4IY9 - chain A; structure by X-ray diffraction, 2.10 A resolution.

Chain A:
Name: 30K protein 1
From: Bombyx mori
Reference sequence: H9J4F6 (H9J4F6_BOMMO); residues 1-239 here correspond to UniProt positions 18-256 (UniProt number = residue number + 17)
Chain sequence (239 residues; numbered 1 to 239; the number before each row is that of its first residue):
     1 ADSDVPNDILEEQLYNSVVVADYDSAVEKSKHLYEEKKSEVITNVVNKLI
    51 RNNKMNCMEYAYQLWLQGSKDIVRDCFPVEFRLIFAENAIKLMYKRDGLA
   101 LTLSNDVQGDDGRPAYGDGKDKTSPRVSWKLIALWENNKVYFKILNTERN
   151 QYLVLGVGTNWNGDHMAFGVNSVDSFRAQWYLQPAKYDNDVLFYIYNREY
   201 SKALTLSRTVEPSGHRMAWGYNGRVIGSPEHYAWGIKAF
Not modelled in the structure: 1-4
From the paper describing this entry:
  - binding site for iodide ion: G158
  - conformationally variable residues (loop rearrangement): D106 to Y116
  - self-association interface (contacts with another copy of this molecule): D106 to Y116

Summary:
The paper reports a binding site for iodide ion at G158; conformational variability at D106.
Chain A is 30K protein 1 (Bombyx mori); the structure, Bmlp3 - C2 crystal form, was determined by X-ray
diffraction, deposited together with 4IY8.
